PDB entry 3ZVK | X-ray diffraction, 2.50 A resolution | chains H and Y of the 10 polymer chains in the assembly

[Chain H]
Name: Antitoxin of toxin-antitoxin system vapb
Source organism: Rickettsia felis
UniProtKB: Q4UNB3 (Q4UNB3_RICFE); residues 1-78 here = UniProt positions 1-78
Chain sequence (78 residues; numbered 1 to 78; the number before each row is that of its first residue):
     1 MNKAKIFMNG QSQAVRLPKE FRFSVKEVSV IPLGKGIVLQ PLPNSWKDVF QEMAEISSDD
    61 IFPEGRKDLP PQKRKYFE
Unresolved in the structure: 58-78
What the authors report for this chain:
  - binding site for the 26-nt DNA strand: Asn-9, Lys-19, Arg-22
  - specificity-determining residues: Asn-9

[Chain Y]
Molecule: 26-nt DNA strand
Sequence (26 nucleotides; each row starts with the number of its first residue):
     1 TTAATATATA CTAATTAATA TATACT

[How chain H and chain Y interact]
Residue-residue contacts (10):
  Asn-9(H) / DT5(Y)  base contact
  Asn-9(H) / DA6(Y)  base contact
  Asn-9(H) / DT7(Y)  hydrogen bond to the base
  Gly-10(H) / DT5(Y)  base contact
  Gln-11(H) / DA3(Y)  base contact
  Gln-11(H) / DA4(Y)  hydrogen bond to the base
  Ser-12(H) / DA3(Y)  sugar contact
  Ser-12(H) / DA4(Y)  hydrogen bond to the phosphate
  Lys-19(H) / DT15(Y)  phosphate contact
  Lys-19(H) / DT16(Y)  salt bridge to the phosphate

[Summary]
5 residues of chain H and 7 residues of chain Y are in contact; the contacts include 3 hydrogen bonds and 1
salt bridge. Polar contacts include Asn-9(H)/DT7(Y), Gln-11(H)/DA4(Y) and Ser-12(H)/DA4(Y). From the paper: a
binding site for the 26-nt DNA strand at Asn-9(H), Lys-19(H) and Arg-22(H); the specificity determinant
Asn-9(H).
Chain H is Antitoxin of toxin-antitoxin system vapb (Rickettsia felis) and chain Y is a 26-nt DNA strand; the
structure, Crystal structure of VapBC2 from Rickettsia felis bound to a DNA fragment from their promoter, was
determined by X-ray diffraction.
